Entry 2IAE (X-ray diffraction, 3.50 A resolution); this record covers chains A and B of the 4 polymer chains in the assembly.

# Chain A
Molecule: Serine/threonine-protein phosphatase 2A 65 kDa regulatory subunit A alpha isoform
Organism: Mus musculus
Notes: EC 3.1.3.16; fragment: Aalpha subunit
Reference sequence: Q76MZ3 (2AAA_MOUSE); residues 1-589 here correspond to UniProt positions 0-588 (UniProt number = residue number - 1)
Chain sequence (589 residues; row label = number of the first residue in the row):
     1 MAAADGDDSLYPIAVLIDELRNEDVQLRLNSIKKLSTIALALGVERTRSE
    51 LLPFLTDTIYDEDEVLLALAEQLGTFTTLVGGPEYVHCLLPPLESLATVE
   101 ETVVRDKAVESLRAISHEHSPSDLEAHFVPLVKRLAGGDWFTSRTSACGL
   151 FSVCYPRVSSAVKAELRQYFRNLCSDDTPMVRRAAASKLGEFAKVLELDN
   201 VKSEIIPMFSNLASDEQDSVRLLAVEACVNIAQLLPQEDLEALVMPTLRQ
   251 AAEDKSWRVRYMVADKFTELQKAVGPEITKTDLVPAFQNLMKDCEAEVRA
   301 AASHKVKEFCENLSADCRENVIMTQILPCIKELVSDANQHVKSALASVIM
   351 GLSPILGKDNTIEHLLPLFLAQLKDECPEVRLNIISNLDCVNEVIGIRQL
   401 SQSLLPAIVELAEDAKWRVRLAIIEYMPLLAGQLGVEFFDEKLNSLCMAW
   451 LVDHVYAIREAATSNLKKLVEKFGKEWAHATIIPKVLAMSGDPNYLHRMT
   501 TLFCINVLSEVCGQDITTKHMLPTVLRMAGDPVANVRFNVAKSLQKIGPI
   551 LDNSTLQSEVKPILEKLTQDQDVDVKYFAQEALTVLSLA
Disordered / not traced: 1-6
Curated features (UniProtKB/Swiss-Prot):
  - modified residue: Ala-3 (N-acetylalanine)

# Chain B
Molecule: Serine/threonine-protein phosphatase 2A 56 kDa regulatory subunit gamma isoform
Organism: Homo sapiens
Notes: EC 3.1.3.16; fragment: B56gamma1 subunit, residues 30-436
Reference sequence: Q13362 (2A5G_HUMAN); residues 30-436 here = UniProt positions 30-436
Chain sequence (407 residues; each row starts with the number of its first residue):
    30 IRDVPPADQEKLFIQKLRQCCVLFDFVSDPLSDLKWKEVKRAALSEMVEY
    80 ITHNRNVITEPIYPEVVHMFAVNMFRTLPPSSNPTGAEFDPEEDEPTLEA
   130 AWPHLQLVYEFFLRFLESPDFQPNIAKKYIDQKFVLQLLELFDSEDPRER
   180 DFLKTTLHRIYGKFLGLRAYIRKQINNIFYRFIYETEHHNGIAELLEILG
   230 SIINGFALPLKEEHKIFLLKVLLPLHKVKSLSVYHPQLAYCVVQFLEKDS
   280 TLTEPVVMALLKYWPKTHSPKEVMFLNELEEILDVIEPSEFVKIMEPLFR
   330 QLAKCVSSPHFQVAERALYYWNNEYIMSLISDNAAKILPIMFPSLYRNSK
   380 THWNKTIHGLIYNALKLFMEMNQKLFDDCTQQFKAEKLKEKLKMKEREEA
   430 WVKIENL
Disordered / not traced: 30, 407-436

# Interface between chain A and chain B
Contacting residue pairs (28; chain A residue first):
  Asp-61(A) / Lys-291(B)
  Glu-62(A) / Lys-291(B)  salt bridge
  Glu-100(A) / Tyr-213(B)  hydrogen bond
  Glu-100(A) / Lys-249(B)
  Glu-101(A) / Glu-214(B)
  Glu-101(A) / Lys-256(B)  salt bridge
  Thr-102(A) / Tyr-213(B)
  Thr-102(A) / Glu-214(B)  hydrogen bond
  Trp-140(A) / Lys-249(B)
  Phe-141(A) / Tyr-209(B)  hydrophobic
  Phe-141(A) / Tyr-213(B)  hydrophobic
  Asp-177(A) / Lys-202(B)  salt bridge
  Thr-178(A) / Asn-206(B)  hydrogen bond
  Pro-179(A) / Asn-206(B)
  Met-180(A) / Asn-206(B)
  Met-180(A) / Tyr-209(B)  hydrophobic
  Arg-183(A) / Arg-210(B)
  Glu-216(A) / Leu-165(B)
  Ser-219(A) / Arg-210(B)
  Lys-255(A) / Thr-106(B)
  Ser-256(A) / Thr-106(B)
  Trp-257(A) / Thr-106(B)
  Trp-257(A) / Leu-107(B)  hydrogen bond (side chain-backbone)
  Trp-257(A) / Pro-108(B)
  Trp-257(A) / Pro-109(B)
  Arg-258(A) / Leu-107(B)
  Glu-295(A) / Pro-109(B)
  Glu-297(A) / Pro-109(B)
Interface residues without a listed pair, chain A (22 interface residues in all): Val-103, Gln-217
Interface residues without a listed pair, chain B (15 interface residues in all): Lys-162

# Summary
22 residues of chain A and 15 residues of chain B are in contact, with 4 hydrogen bonds and 3 salt bridges.
Polar pairs include Glu-62(A)/Lys-291(B), Glu-101(A)/Lys-256(B) and Asp-177(A)/Lys-202(B).
Chain A is Serine/threonine-protein phosphatase 2A 65 kDa regulatory subunit A alpha isoform (Mus musculus)
and chain B is Serine/threonine-protein phosphatase 2A 56 kDa regulatory subunit gamma isoform (Homo sapiens);
the structure, Crystal structure of a protein phosphatase 2A (PP2A) holoenzyme, was determined by X-ray
diffraction.
